PDB entry 4CIA | X-ray diffraction, 1.98 A resolution | chain A

Chain A:
Protein: Lysosomal protective protein
Organism: Homo sapiens
Notes: EC 3.4.16.5
UniProtKB: P10619 (PPGB_HUMAN); residues 1-452 here correspond to UniProt positions 29-480 (UniProt number = residue number + 28)
Chain sequence (455 residues; numbered -1 to 453; the number before each row is that of its first residue; numbers below 1 keep their minus sign (Ser-1 is residue -1)):
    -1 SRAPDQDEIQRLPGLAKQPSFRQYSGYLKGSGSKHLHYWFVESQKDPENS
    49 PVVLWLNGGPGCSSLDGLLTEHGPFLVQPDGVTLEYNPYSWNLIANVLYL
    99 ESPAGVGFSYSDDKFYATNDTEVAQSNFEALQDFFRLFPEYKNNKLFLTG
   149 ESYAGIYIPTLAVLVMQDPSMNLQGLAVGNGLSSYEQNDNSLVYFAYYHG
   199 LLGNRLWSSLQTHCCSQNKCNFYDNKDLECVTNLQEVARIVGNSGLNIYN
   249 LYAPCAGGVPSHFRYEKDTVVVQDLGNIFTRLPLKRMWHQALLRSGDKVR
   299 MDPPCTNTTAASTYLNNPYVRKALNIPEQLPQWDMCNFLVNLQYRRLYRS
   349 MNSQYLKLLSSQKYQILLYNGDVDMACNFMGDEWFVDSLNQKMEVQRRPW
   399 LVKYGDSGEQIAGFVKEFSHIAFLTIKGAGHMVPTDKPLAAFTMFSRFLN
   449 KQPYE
Disordered / not traced: -1, 259-298, 404
Differences from the reference sequence: expression tag (-1 to 0, 453)
Disulfide bonds: Cys60-Cys334, Cys212-Cys228, Cys213-Cys218, Cys253-Cys303
Covalently attached groups: N-acetylglucosamine (NAG) linked to Asn117, Asn305; compound 6KZ linked to Ser150
Metal / ion sites: Cd2+ site 1: Asp3, His211, Asp225; Cd2+ site 2 near Gly179 (its only coordinating residue here); Cd2+ site 3 near Glu184 (its only coordinating residue here); Cd2+ site 4: Asn186, Ala374, Cys375; Cd2+ site 5: Asp222, Glu326; Cd2+ site 6 near Asp225 (its only coordinating residue here); Cd2+ site 7 near Asp434 (its only coordinating residue here)
Residues lining bound ligands: 6KZ (N-[(2S)-4-methyl-1-oxidanylidene-1-[[(1R,2S)-1-oxidanyl-1-(5-phenyl-1,2,4-oxadiazol-3-yl)butan-2-yl]amino]pentan-2-yl]morpholine-4-carboxamide): Gly56, Gly57, Pro58, Cys60, Asp64, Tyr151, Tyr247, Pro301, Thr304, Met333, Cys334, Asn339, Ala374, Cys375, His429, Met430
Curated features (UniProtKB/Swiss-Prot):
  - active site: Ser150, Asp372, His429
  - glycosylation (N-linked (GlcNAc...) asparagine): Asn117, Asn305

Summary:
Compound 6KZ is covalently linked to Ser150. Covalently linked N-acetylglucosamine: at Asn117 and Asn305. The
Cd2+ site 1 is built by Asp3, His211 and Asp225. Asn186, Ala374 and Cys375 form the Cd2+ site 4. UniProt lists
3 active-site residues.
Chain A is Lysosomal protective protein (Homo sapiens); the structure, Crystal structure of cathepsin A,
complexed with compound 1, was determined by X-ray diffraction, deposited together with 4CIB.
